PDB entry 8YN3 | electron microscopy, 2.56 A resolution | chains A and R of the 5 polymer chains in the assembly

Chain A:
Name: Engineered guanine nucleotide, binding protein G(s) subunit alpha
From: synthetic construct
Chain sequence (246 residues; each row starts with the number of its first residue; note: 148 numbers in that range are skipped by the numbering (no residue carries them; nothing is unmodelled there)):
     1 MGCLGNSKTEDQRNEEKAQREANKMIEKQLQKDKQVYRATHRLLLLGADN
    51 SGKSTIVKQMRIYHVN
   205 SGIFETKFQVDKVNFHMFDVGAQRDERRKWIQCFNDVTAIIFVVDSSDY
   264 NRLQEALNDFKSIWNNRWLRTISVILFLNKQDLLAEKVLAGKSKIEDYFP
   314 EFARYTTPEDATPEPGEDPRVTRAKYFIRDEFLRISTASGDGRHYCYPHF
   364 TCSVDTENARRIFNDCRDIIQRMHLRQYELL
Not modelled in the structure: 1-8, 59-61

Chain R:
Name: Histamine H2 receptor
From: Homo sapiens
UniProt: P25021 (HRH2_HUMAN); residues 1-308 carry their UniProt numbers (308 of 483 residues fall inside the UniProt entry; the rest is not from it)
Chain sequence (568 residues; row label = number of the first residue in the row; numbers below 1 keep their minus sign (Asp-84 is residue -84)):
   -84 DYKDDDDHHHHHHHHGQPGNGSAFLLAPNGSHAPDHNVTQQRDEGGSGQP
   -34 GNGSAFLLAPNGSHAPDHNVTQQRDEENLYFQGVDMAPNGTASSFCLDST
    16 ACKITITVVLAVLILITVAGNVVVCLAVGLNRRLRNLTNCFIVSLAITDL
    66 LLGLLVLPFSAIYQLSCKWSFGKVFCNIYTSLDVMLCTASILNLFMISLD
   116 RYCAVMDPLRYPVLVTPVRVAISLVLIWVISITLSFLSIHLGWNSRNETS
   166 KGNHTTSKCKVQVNEVYGLVDGLVTFYLPLLIMCITYYRIFKVARDQAKR
   216 INHISSWKAATIREHKATVTLAAVMGAFIICWFPYFTAFVYRGLRGDDAI
   266 NEVLEAIVLWLGYANSALNPILYAALNRDFRTGYQQLFCCRLAHMGSSGG
   316 GGSGGGGSSGVFTLEDFVGDWEQTAAYNLDQVLEQGGVSSLLQNLAVSVT
   366 PIQRIVRSGENALKIDIHVIIPYEGLSADQMAQIEEVFKVVYPVDDHHFK
   416 VILPYGTLVIDGVTPNMLNYFGRPYEGIAVFDGKKITVTGTLWNGNKIID
   466 ERLITPDGSMLFRVTINS
Not modelled in the structure: -84 to 13, 162-170, 303-483
Differences from the reference sequence: expression tag (-84 to 0)
Curated features (UniProtKB/Swiss-Prot):
  - site: Asp98 (Essential for histamine binding), Asp186 (Essential for tiotidine binding and implicated in H2 selectivity), Thr190 (Implicated in histamine binding)
  - lipidation: Cys305 (S-palmitoyl cysteine)
  - glycosylation: Asn4 (N-linked (GlcNAc...) asparagine)
Disulfides: Cys91-Cys174
Ligand contacts: histamine (HSM): Asp98, Val99, Cys102, Thr103, Asp186, Trp247, Tyr250, Phe251, Phe254, Leu274, Tyr278

Chain A / chain R interface:
Residue-residue contacts - 55 pairs, chain A then chain R:
  Ala39(A) with Val128(R), hydrophobic
  His41(A) with Leu124(R), hydrogen bond (side chain-backbone)
  Asp215(A) with Arg125(R), hydrogen bond (backbone-side chain)
  Val217(A) with Arg125(R)
  Asp343(A) with Trp222(R)
  Leu346(A) with Ile219(R); Trp222(R)
  Arg347(A) with Trp222(R)
  Thr350(A) with Ile219(R); Ser220(R); Trp222(R), hydrogen bond; Lys223(R), hydrogen bond (backbone-side chain)
  Tyr358(A) with Ile216(R); Ile219(R), hydrophobic
  Phe376(A) with Leu124(R), hydrophobic
  Arg380(A) with Pro123(R)
  Asp381(A) with Gln212(R), hydrogen bond; Arg215(R), salt bridge
  Ile383(A) with Pro123(R), hydrophobic; Leu124(R), hydrophobic
  Gln384(A) with Val120(R), hydrogen bond (side chain-backbone); Pro123(R); Val208(R); Gln212(R), hydrogen bond
  Arg385(A) with Gln212(R), hydrogen bond; Arg215(R); Ile216(R)
  His387(A) with Ala119(R), hydrogen bond (side chain-backbone); Pro123(R); Tyr126(R)
  Leu388(A) with Val120(R), hydrophobic; Ala209(R), hydrophobic; Gln212(R)
  Arg389(A) with Arg293(R), hydrogen bond (backbone-side chain)
  Gln390(A) with Asn292(R); Arg293(R); Asp294(R)
  Tyr391(A) with Arg116(R); Ala119(R); Thr235(R)
  Glu392(A) with Lys231(R), salt bridge; Thr235(R), hydrogen bond (backbone-side chain); Leu291(R); Arg293(R), salt bridge; Arg296(R), salt bridge
  Leu393(A) with Ile205(R), hydrophobic; Ala209(R); Ala232(R); Thr235(R); Leu236(R), hydrophobic
  Leu394(A) with Ala213(R); Ile216(R), hydrophobic; Ile227(R); Lys231(R), hydrogen bond (backbone-side chain); Arg293(R), hydrogen bond (backbone-side chain)
Other interface residues (no listed pair), chain A (27 interface residues in all): Arg38, Phe219, Tyr360, Cys379
Other interface residues (no listed pair), chain R (31 interface residues in all): Met121, Pro127

Summary:
Chain A and chain R form an interface of 27 and 31 residues respectively; the contacts include 13 hydrogen
bonds and 4 salt bridges. Among the polar pairs are Asp381(A)-Arg215(R), Glu392(A)-Lys231(R) and
Glu392(A)-Arg293(R). Bound to chain R: histamine.
Here chain A is Engineered guanine nucleotide, binding protein G(s) subunit alpha (synthetic construct) and
chain R is Histamine H2 receptor (Homo sapiens). Entry 8YN3 (Cryo-EM structure of histamine H2 receptor in
complex with histamine and miniGs) was determined by electron microscopy (same publication as 8YN2, 8YN4,
8YN5, 8YN6, 8YN7, 8YN8, 8YN9 and 8YNA).
